Entry 7KZV (electron microscopy, 4.20 A resolution (low resolution: residue-level contacts below are approximate; hydrogen-bond / salt-bridge calls are withheld)); this record covers chains C and F of the 19 polymer chains in the assembly.

Chain C:
Molecule: Fanconi anemia group C protein
Organism: Homo sapiens
UniProt: Q00597 (FANCC_HUMAN); residue numbers follow UniProt; this construct covers 1-558
Chain sequence (583 residues; numbered -24 to 558; the number before each row is that of its first residue; numbers below 1 keep their minus sign (Met-24 is residue -24)):
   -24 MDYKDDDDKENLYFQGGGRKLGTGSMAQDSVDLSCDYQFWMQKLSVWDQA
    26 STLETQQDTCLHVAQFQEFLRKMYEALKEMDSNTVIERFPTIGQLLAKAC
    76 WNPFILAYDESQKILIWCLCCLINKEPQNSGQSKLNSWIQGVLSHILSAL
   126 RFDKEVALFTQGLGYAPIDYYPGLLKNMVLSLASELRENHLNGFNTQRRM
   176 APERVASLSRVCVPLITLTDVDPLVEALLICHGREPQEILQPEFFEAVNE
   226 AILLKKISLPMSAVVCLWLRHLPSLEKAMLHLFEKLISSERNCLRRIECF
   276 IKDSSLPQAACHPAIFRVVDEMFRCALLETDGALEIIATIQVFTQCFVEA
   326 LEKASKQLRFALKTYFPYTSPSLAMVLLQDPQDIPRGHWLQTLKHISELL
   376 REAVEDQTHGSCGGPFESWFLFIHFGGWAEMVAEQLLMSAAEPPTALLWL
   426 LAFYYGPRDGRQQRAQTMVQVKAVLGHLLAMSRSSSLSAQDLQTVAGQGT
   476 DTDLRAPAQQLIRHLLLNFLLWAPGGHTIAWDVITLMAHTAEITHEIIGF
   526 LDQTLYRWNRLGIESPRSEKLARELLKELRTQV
Unresolved in the structure: -24 to 0, 473-480
Construct notes: initiating methionine (-24); expression tag (-23 to 0)

Chain F:
Molecule: Fanconi anemia group F protein
Organism: Homo sapiens
UniProt: Q9NPI8 (FANCF_HUMAN); residues 1-374 here = UniProt positions 1-374
Chain sequence (399 residues; row label = number of the first residue in the row; numbers below 1 keep their minus sign (Met-24 is residue -24)):
   -24 MDYKDDDDKENLYFQGGGRKLGTGSMESLLQHLDRFSELLAVSSTTYVST
    26 WDPATVRRALQWARYLRHIHRRFGRHGPIRTALERRLHNQWRQEGGFGRG
    76 PVPGLANFQALGHCDVLLSLRLLENRALGDAARYHLVQQLFPGPGVRDAD
   126 EETLQESLARLARRRSAVHMLRFNGYRENPNLQEDSLMKTQAELLLERLQ
   176 EVGKAEAERPARFLSSLWERLPQNNFLKVIAVALLQPPLSRRPQEELEPG
   226 IHKSPGEGSQVLVHWLLGNSEVFAAFCRALPAGLLTLVTSRHPALSPVYL
   276 GLLTDWGQRLHYDLQKGIWVGTESQDVPWEELHNRFQSLCQAPPPLKDKV
   326 LTALETCKAQDGDFEVPGLSIWTDLLLALRSGAFRKRQVLGLSAGLSSV
Unresolved in the structure: -24 to 0, 216-230, 356-374
Construct notes: initiating methionine (-24); expression tag (-23 to 0)
Swiss-Prot annotation at these positions:
  - mutagenesis: Leu209 (L209R: Reduced monoubiquitination of FANCD2), Phe251 (F251R: Reduced monoubiquitination of FANCD2), Tyr287 (Y287A: Strongly reduced monoubiquitination of FANCD2; when associated with A-289; A-339; A-341 and A-344), Leu289 (L289A: Strongly reduced monoubiquitination of FANCD2; when associated with A-287; A-339; A-341 and A-344), Phe339 (F339A: Strongly reduced monoubiquitination of FANCD2; when associated with A-287; A-289; A-341 and A-344), Val341 (V341A: Strongly reduced monoubiquitination of FANCD2; when associated with A-287; A-289; A-339 and A-344), Leu344 (L344A: Strongly reduced monoubiquitination of FANCD2; when associated with A-287; A-289; A-339 and A-341)

Chain C / chain F interface:
Pairs across the interface (85; chain C residue first):
  Gln31(C) - Asn149(F)
  Arg46(C) - Arg122(F)
  Pro78(C) - Met145(F)
  Phe79(C) - Met145(F)
  Leu81(C) - Arg138(F)
  Leu81(C) - Ser141(F)
  Ala82(C) - Arg138(F)
  Asp84(C) - Arg138(F)
  Lys88(C) - Gln130(F)
  Lys88(C) - Glu131(F)
  Ile91(C) - Phe116(F)
  Trp92(C) - Gly118(F)
  Trp92(C) - Pro119(F)
  Trp92(C) - Gln130(F)
  Cys95(C) - Val112(F)
  Lys100(C) - Asp105(F)
  Lys100(C) - Ala106(F)
  Lys100(C) - Tyr109(F)
  Asn111(C) - Arg108(F)
  Gln115(C) - Leu98(F)
  Gln115(C) - Leu103(F)
  Gln115(C) - Arg108(F)
  Ser119(C) - Glu99(F)
  Ile121(C) - Ala137(F)
  Ile121(C) - Arg140(F)
  Leu122(C) - Leu95(F)
  Leu122(C) - Leu133(F)
  Leu122(C) - Leu136(F)
  Leu122(C) - Arg140(F)
  Ser123(C) - Leu95(F)
  Ser123(C) - Glu99(F)
  Ser123(C) - Arg140(F)
  Ala124(C) - Arg140(F)
  Arg126(C) - Arg140(F)
  Arg126(C) - Ser141(F)
  Phe127(C) - Arg147(F)
  Asp128(C) - Arg147(F)
  Asp128(C) - Leu162(F)
  Glu130(C) - Pro197(F)
  Glu130(C) - Asn200(F)
  Val131(C) - Leu162(F)
  Val131(C) - Gln166(F)
  Phe134(C) - Gln166(F)
  Phe134(C) - Leu196(F)
  Phe134(C) - Asn200(F)
  Phe134(C) - Phe201(F)
  Phe134(C) - Val204(F)
  Thr135(C) - Leu169(F)
  Gly137(C) - Arg195(F)
  Leu138(C) - Trp66(F)
  Leu138(C) - Leu169(F)
  Leu138(C) - Leu170(F)
  Leu138(C) - Arg173(F)
  Gly139(C) - Arg173(F)
  Tyr140(C) - Ala81(F)
  Tyr140(C) - Asn82(F)
  Tyr140(C) - Leu169(F)
  Tyr140(C) - Arg173(F)
  Ala141(C) - Leu92(F)
  Ile143(C) - Val91(F)
  Ile143(C) - Leu92(F)
  Ile143(C) - Leu95(F)
  Asp144(C) - Ala81(F)
  Asp144(C) - His88(F)
  Tyr146(C) - Arg140(F)
  Leu149(C) - Thr165(F)
  Leu150(C) - Arg139(F)
  Leu150(C) - Val143(F)
  Asn152(C) - Lys164(F)
  Asn152(C) - Thr165(F)
  Met153(C) - Leu162(F)
  Ser156(C) - Glu159(F)
  Leu157(C) - Gly150(F)
  Glu160(C) - Arg152(F)
  Arg179(C) - Gly150(F)
  Arg179(C) - Arg152(F)
  Ser182(C) - Asn149(F)
  Leu183(C) - Asn149(F)
  Val186(C) - Met145(F)
  Pro189(C) - Met145(F)
  Leu190(C) - Ala142(F)
  Thr192(C) - Arg138(F)
  Leu193(C) - Arg138(F)
  Leu193(C) - Arg139(F)
  Asp195(C) - Arg139(F)
Interface residues without a listed pair, chain C (66 interface residues in all): Tyr49, Tyr83, Gln87, Ile98, Asn99, Glu101, Pro102, Leu133, Pro142, Tyr145, Pro147, Gly148, Val154, Arg173, Arg185, Leu199
Interface residues without a listed pair, chain F (59 interface residues in all): Pro78, Asn100, Pro117, Ala134, His144, Leu146, Phe148, Tyr151, Ser161, Phe188

In short:
66 residues of chain C face 59 of chain F across their interface. Curated annotation (UniProt) lists 7
mutagenesis sites on chain F.
Here chain C is Fanconi anemia group C protein and chain F is Fanconi anemia group F protein, both from Homo
sapiens. Entry 7KZV (Structure of the human fanconi anaemia Core-UBE2T-ID-DNA complex in closed state) was
determined by electron microscopy together with 7KZP, 7KZQ, 7KZR, 7KZS and 7KZT from the same study.
